6YPK - chain A; structure by X-ray diffraction, 1.79 A resolution.

# Chain A
Molecule: Casein kinase II subunit alpha
From: Homo sapiens
Notes: EC 2.7.11.1
Reference sequence: P68400 (CSK21_HUMAN); residue numbers follow UniProt; this construct covers 2-329
Sequence (328 residues; each row starts with the number of its first residue):
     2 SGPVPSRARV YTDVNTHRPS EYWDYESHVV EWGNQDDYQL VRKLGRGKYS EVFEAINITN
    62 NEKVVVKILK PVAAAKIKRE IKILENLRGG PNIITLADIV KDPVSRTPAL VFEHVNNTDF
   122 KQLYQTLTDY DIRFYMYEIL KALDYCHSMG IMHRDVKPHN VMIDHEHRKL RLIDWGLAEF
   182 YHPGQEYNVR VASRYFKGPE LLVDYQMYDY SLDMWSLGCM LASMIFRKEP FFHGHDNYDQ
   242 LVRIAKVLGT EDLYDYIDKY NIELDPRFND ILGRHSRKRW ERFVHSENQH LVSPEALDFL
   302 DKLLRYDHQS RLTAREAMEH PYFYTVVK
Unresolved in the structure: 2
Sequence notes: engineered mutation S21 (Arg in P68400), A74 (Lys in P68400), A75 (Lys in P68400), A76 (Lys in P68400)
Curated features (UniProtKB/Swiss-Prot):
  - region: Q36 to L41 (Interaction with beta subunit)
  - active site: D156 (Proton acceptor)
  - binding site (ATP): L45 to V53, K68
Residues lining bound ligands: GDP (guanosine-5'-diphosphate): Y50, K68, L70, V73, A74, K77, I78, R80, E81, R155, D175, G177, L178, E180, N189, V192
Reported in the primary citation:
  - binding site for GDP: R80

# In short
Bound to chain A: GDP. Curated annotation (UniProt) lists active-site residue D156 and 10 ATP-binding
residues. The paper reports a binding site for GDP at R80.
Chain A is Casein kinase II subunit alpha (Homo sapiens); the structure, Crystal Structure of CK2alpha with
GTP bound, was determined by X-ray diffraction (same publication as 6YPG, 6YPH, 6YPJ and 6YPN).
